Entry 3HOW (X-ray diffraction, 3.60 A resolution); this record covers chains A and F of the 15 polymer chains in the assembly.

== Chain A ==
Name: DNA-directed RNA polymerase II subunit RPB1
From: Saccharomyces cerevisiae
Notes: EC 2.7.7.6
Reference sequence: P04050 (RPB1_YEAST); residue numbers follow UniProt; this construct covers 1-1733
Chain sequence (1733 residues; each row starts with the number of its first residue):
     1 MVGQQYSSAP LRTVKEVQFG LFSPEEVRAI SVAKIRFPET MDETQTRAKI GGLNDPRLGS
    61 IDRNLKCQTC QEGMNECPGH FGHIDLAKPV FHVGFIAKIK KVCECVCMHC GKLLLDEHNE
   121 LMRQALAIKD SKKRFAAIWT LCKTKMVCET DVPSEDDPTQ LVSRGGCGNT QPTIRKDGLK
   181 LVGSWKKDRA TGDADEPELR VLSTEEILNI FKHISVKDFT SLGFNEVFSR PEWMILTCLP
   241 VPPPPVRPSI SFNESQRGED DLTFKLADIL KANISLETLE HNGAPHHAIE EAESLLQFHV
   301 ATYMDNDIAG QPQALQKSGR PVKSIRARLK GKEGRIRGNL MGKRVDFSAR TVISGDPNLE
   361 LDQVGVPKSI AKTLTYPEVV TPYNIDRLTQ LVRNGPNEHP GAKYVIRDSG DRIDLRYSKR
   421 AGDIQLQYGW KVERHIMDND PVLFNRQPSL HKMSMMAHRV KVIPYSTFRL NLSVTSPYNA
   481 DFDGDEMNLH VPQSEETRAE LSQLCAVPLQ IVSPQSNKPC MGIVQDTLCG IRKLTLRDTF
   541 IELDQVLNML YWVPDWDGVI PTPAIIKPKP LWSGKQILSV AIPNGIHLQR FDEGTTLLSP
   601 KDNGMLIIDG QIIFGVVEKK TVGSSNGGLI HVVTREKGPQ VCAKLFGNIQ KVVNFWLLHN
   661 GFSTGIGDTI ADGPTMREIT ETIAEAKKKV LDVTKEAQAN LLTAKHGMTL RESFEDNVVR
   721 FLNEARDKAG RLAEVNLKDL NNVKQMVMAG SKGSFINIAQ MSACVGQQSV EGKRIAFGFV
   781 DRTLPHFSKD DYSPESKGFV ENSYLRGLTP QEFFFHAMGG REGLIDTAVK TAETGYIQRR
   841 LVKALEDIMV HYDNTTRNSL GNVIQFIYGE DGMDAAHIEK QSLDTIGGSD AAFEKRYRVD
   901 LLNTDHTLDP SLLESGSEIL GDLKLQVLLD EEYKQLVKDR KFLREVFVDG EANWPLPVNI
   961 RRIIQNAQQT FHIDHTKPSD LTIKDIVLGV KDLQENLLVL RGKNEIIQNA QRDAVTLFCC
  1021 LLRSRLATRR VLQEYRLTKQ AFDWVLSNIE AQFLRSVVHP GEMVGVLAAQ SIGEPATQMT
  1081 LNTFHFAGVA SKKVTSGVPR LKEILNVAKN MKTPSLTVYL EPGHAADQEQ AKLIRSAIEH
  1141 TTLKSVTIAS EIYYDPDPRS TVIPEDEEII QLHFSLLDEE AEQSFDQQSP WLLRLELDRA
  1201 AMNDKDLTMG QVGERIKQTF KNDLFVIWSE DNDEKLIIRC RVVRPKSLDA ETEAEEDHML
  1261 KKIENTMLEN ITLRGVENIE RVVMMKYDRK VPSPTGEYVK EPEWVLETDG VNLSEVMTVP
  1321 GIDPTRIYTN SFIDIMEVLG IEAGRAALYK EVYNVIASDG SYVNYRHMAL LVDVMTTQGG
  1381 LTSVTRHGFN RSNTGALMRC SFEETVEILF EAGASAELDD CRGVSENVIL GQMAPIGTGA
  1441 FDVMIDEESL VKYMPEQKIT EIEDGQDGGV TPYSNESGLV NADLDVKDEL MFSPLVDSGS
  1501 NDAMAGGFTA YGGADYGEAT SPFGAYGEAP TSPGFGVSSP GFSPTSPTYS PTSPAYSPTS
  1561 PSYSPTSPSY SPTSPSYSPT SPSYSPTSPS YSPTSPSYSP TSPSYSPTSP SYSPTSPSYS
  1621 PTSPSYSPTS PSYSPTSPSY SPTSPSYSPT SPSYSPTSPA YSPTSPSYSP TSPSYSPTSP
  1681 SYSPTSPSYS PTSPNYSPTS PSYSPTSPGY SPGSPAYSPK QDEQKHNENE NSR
Not modelled in the structure: 1, 187-194, 1082-1091, 1176-1186, 1245-1253, 1456-1733
Ion coordination: Zn2+ site 1: Cys67, Cys70, Cys77, His80; Zn2+ site 2: Cys107, Cys110, Cys148, Cys167; Mg2+: Asp481, Asp483, Asp485 (shared with 1 residue of chain 3)
UniProt features mapped onto this chain:
  - region: Pro248 to Asp260 (Lid loop), Asn306 to Lys323 (Rudder loop), Pro810 to Glu822 (Bridging helix)
  - binding site (Zn(2+)): Cys67, Cys70, Cys77, His80, Cys107, Cys110, Cys148, Cys167
  - binding site (Mg(2+)): Asp481, Asp483, Asp485
  - modified residue: Thr1471 (Phosphothreonine)
  - cross-link (Glycyl lysine isopeptide (Lys-Gly)): Lys695 (interchain with G-Cter in ubiquitin), Lys1246 (interchain with G-Cter in ubiquitin), Lys1350 (interchain with G-Cter in ubiquitin)
From the paper describing this entry:
  - binding site for the 18-nt RNA strand: Asp483

== Chain F ==
Name: DNA-directed RNA polymerases I, II, and III subunit RPABC2
From: Saccharomyces cerevisiae
Notes: EC 2.7.7.6
Reference sequence: P20435 (RPAB2_YEAST); numbering as in UniProt (aligned over 1-155)
Chain sequence (155 residues; row label = number of the first residue in the row):
     1 MSDYEEAFND GNENFEDFDV EHFSDEETYE EKPQFKDGET TDANGKTIVT GGNGPEDFQQ
    61 HEQIRRKTLK EKAIPKDQRA TTPYMTKYER ARILGTRALQ ISMNAPVFVD LEGETDPLRI
   121 AMKELAEKKI PLVIRRYLPD GSFEDWSVEE LIVDL
Not modelled in the structure: 1-68
UniProt features mapped onto this chain:
  - region: Leu111 to Leu132 (Leucine-zipper)
  - modified residue: Ser24 (Phosphoserine)

== How chain A and chain F interact ==
Pairs across the interface - 69 pairs, chain A then chain F:
  Val379(A) with Ser102(F)
  Val380(A) with Asn104(F), hydrogen bond (backbone-side chain)
  Thr381(A) with Ser102(F), hydrogen bond (side chain-backbone); Asn104(F), hydrogen bond
  Pro382(A) with Asn104(F)
  Tyr383(A) with Ile101(F), hydrophobic; Val107(F); Leu111(F); Thr115(F); Ile120(F), hydrophobic
  Ser494(A) with Leu99(F)
  Glu495(A) with Ala98(F); Leu99(F); Pro117(F)
  Glu496(A) with Gly95(F); Leu99(F)
  Ala499(A) with Gly95(F)
  Gln503(A) with Arg90(F)
  Leu504(A) with Lys87(F); Tyr88(F), hydrophobic; Ala91(F), hydrophobic
  Tyr852(A) with Thr81(F); Thr86(F); Glu89(F), hydrogen bond; Arg136(F); Tyr137(F)
  Asp853(A) with Leu138(F); Pro139(F)
  Arg857(A) with Pro139(F)
  Asp874(A) with Lys87(F), salt bridge
  Arg1001(A) with Ala80(F); Pro83(F)
  Lys1003(A) with Asp77(F), salt bridge
  Leu1054(A) with Tyr84(F)
  Arg1055(A) with Asp154(F), salt bridge
  His1059(A) with Thr86(F); Lys87(F), hydrogen bond (side chain-backbone); Leu155(F)
  Pro1060(A) with Thr86(F)
  Gly1061(A) with Tyr88(F)
  Glu1062(A) with Lys87(F), salt bridge; Tyr88(F), hydrogen bond
  Met1433(A) with Arg92(F)
  Gly1437(A) with Tyr88(F)
  Thr1438(A) with Tyr88(F); Arg92(F), hydrogen bond (backbone-side chain)
  Phe1441(A) with Glu89(F); Arg92(F); Arg135(F)
  Asp1442(A) with Val133(F); Ile134(F); Arg135(F), hydrogen bond (backbone-backbone); Tyr137(F), hydrogen bond
  Val1443(A) with Leu132(F), hydrophobic; Val133(F)
  Met1444(A) with Leu132(F); Val133(F), hydrogen bond (backbone-backbone); Arg135(F)
  Ile1445(A) with Pro131(F); Leu132(F), hydrophobic
  Asp1446(A) with Pro131(F), hydrogen bond (backbone-backbone)
  Ser1449(A) with Glu149(F)
  Leu1450(A) with Phe108(F), hydrophobic; Pro131(F), hydrophobic
  Tyr1453(A) with Phe108(F); Lys128(F), hydrogen bond (side chain-backbone); Lys129(F); Pro131(F); Glu149(F), hydrogen bond
Also at the interface, not in a pair above, chain A (44 interface residues in all): Tyr428, Gly429, Ser502, His851, Gly1002, Ala1051, Gly1439, Ala1440, Met1454
Also at the interface, not in a pair above, chain F (45 interface residues in all): Gln78, Thr82, Met85, Leu94, Thr96, Leu118, Ile130

== Summary ==
The interface between chain A and chain F involves 44 residues on one side and 45 on the other; the contacts
include 13 hydrogen bonds and 4 salt bridges. Among the polar pairs are Asp874(A)-Lys87(F),
Lys1003(A)-Asp77(F) and Arg1055(A)-Asp154(F). From the paper: a binding site for the 18-nt RNA strand at
Asp483(A).
Here chain A is DNA-directed RNA polymerase II subunit RPB1 and chain F is DNA-directed RNA polymerases I, II,
and III subunit RPABC2, both from Saccharomyces cerevisiae. Entry 3HOW (Complete RNA polymerase II elongation
complex III with a T-U mismatch and a frayed RNA 3'-uridine) was determined by X-ray diffraction together with
3HOU, 3HOV, 3HOX, 3HOY and 3HOZ from the same study.
